4ZQR - chains B and D of the 4 polymer chains in the assembly; structure by X-ray diffraction, 1.69 A resolution.

== Chain B (and D) ==
Molecule: Inosine-5'-monophosphate dehydrogenase
From: Mycobacterium tuberculosis (strain ATCC 25618 / H37Rv)
Notes: EC 1.1.1.205; fragment: and 253-529 linked by linker (GLY GLY); chain D of this document is another copy of the same molecule, construct and numbering; everything in this record applies to it too
UniProt: P9WKI7 (IMDH_MYCTU); numbering as in UniProt; present here: 1-125, 253-529
Chain sequence (407 residues; each row starts with the number of its first residue; note: 125 numbers in that range are skipped by the numbering (no residue carries them; nothing is unmodelled there); numbers below 1 keep their minus sign (Ser-2 is residue -2)):
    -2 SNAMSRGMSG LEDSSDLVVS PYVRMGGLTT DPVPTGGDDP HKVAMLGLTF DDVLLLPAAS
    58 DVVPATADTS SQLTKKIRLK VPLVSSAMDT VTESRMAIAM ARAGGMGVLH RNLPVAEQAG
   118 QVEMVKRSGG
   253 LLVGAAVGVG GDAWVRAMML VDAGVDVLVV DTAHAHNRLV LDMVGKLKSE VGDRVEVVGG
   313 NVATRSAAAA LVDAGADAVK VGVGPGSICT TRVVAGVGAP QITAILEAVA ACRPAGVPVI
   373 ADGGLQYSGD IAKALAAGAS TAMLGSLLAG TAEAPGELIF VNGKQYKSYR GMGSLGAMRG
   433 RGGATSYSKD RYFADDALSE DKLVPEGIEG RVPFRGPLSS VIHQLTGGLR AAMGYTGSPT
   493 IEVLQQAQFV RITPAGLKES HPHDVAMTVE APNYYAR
Not modelled in the structure: -2 to 26, 432-451, 529
Differences from the reference sequence: expression tag (-2 to 0); linker (126-127)
Curated features (UniProtKB/Swiss-Prot):
  - active site: Cys341 (Thioimidate intermediate), Arg443 (Proton acceptor)
  - binding site (NAD(+)): Asp283, Asn289, Gly334 to Gly336, Thr343, Glu458
  - binding site (K(+)): Gly336, Gly338, Cys341, Glu511, Ser512, His513
  - binding site (IMP): Ser339, Asp374 to Gly376, Gly397, Ser398, Tyr421 to Gly425, Glu458
Metal / ion sites: K+ site 1: Gly336, Gly338, Cys341 (shared with Glu511(D), Ser512(D), His513(D) of chain D); K+ site 2: Glu511, Ser512, His513 (shared with 3 residues of chain C)
Residues lining bound ligands:
  - s-1,2-propanediol (PGO), molecule 1: Asp49, Thr505, Pro506, Leu509
  - s-1,2-propanediol (PGO), molecule 2: Pro61, Arg482, Ala483, Gly486, Tyr487
  - s-1,2-propanediol (PGO), molecule 3: Thr284, Ala285, His286, Asn289, Val292, Asp453
  - s-1,2-propanediol (PGO), molecule 4: Ala285, His286, Lys454, Glu458
  - s-1,2-propanediol (PGO), molecule 5: Thr505, Pro506, Ala507, Gly508
From the paper describing this entry:
  - binding site for phosphate ion: Ser339, Gly376, Gly397, Ser398, Tyr421
  - catalytic residues: Cys341, Arg443 (citing earlier work)

== Chain B / chain D interface ==
Pairs across the interface (130):
  Asp28(B) - Arg503(D)  salt bridge
  Pro29(B) - Arg317(D)
  Val30(B) - Met42(D)
  Val30(B) - Leu43(D)  hydrophobic
  Val30(B) - Arg503(D)
  Pro31(B) - Thr27(D)
  Pro31(B) - Asp28(D)
  Pro31(B) - Pro29(D)
  Pro31(B) - Met42(D)
  Pro31(B) - Leu43(D)  hydrogen bond (backbone-backbone)
  Thr32(B) - Leu43(D)
  Thr32(B) - Leu45(D)
  Thr32(B) - Thr355(D)  hydrogen bond (backbone-side chain)
  Thr32(B) - Leu358(D)
  Gly33(B) - Met42(D)
  Gly33(B) - Leu358(D)
  Gly33(B) - Glu359(D)
  Gly34(B) - Arg317(D)
  Gly34(B) - Leu358(D)
  Gly34(B) - Glu359(D)  hydrogen bond (backbone-side chain)
  Asp35(B) - Arg317(D)  salt bridge
  His38(B) - Gln500(D)  hydrogen bond (backbone-side chain)
  Lys39(B) - Ala388(D)  hydrogen bond (side chain-backbone)
  Lys39(B) - Gln497(D)  hydrogen bond (side chain-backbone)
  Lys39(B) - Gln498(D)
  Lys39(B) - Ala499(D)  hydrogen bond (side chain-backbone)
  Lys39(B) - Gln500(D)
  Lys39(B) - Phe501(D)  hydrogen bond (backbone-backbone)
  Val40(B) - Phe501(D)
  Val40(B) - Arg503(D)
  Ala41(B) - Gln500(D)
  Ala41(B) - Phe501(D)  hydrogen bond (backbone-backbone)
  Met42(B) - Val502(D)
  Met42(B) - Arg503(D)  hydrogen bond (backbone-backbone)
  Leu43(B) - Arg503(D)
  Gly44(B) - Val502(D)
  Gly44(B) - Arg503(D)  hydrogen bond (backbone-backbone)
  Gly44(B) - Ile504(D)
  Gly44(B) - Thr505(D)
  Thr46(B) - Ala507(D)
  Thr46(B) - Gly508(D)
  Thr46(B) - Glu511(D)  hydrogen bond
  Asp48(B) - Ala507(D)
  Asp49(B) - Thr505(D)  hydrogen bond
  Asp49(B) - Ala507(D)
  Ala285(B) - Tyr487(D)
  His286(B) - Pro54(D)
  His286(B) - Ala55(D)  hydrogen bond (side chain-backbone)
  His286(B) - Ser57(D)
  His286(B) - Gly486(D)
  His286(B) - Tyr487(D)  hydrogen bond (side chain-backbone)
  His288(B) - Ala55(D)
  His288(B) - Ala56(D)  hydrogen bond (side chain-backbone)
  His288(B) - Ser57(D)  hydrogen bond (backbone-backbone)
  Asn289(B) - Ser57(D)  hydrogen bond (side chain-backbone)
  Asn289(B) - Val59(D)  hydrogen bond (side chain-backbone)
  Asn289(B) - Val60(D)
  Arg290(B) - Ser57(D)  hydrogen bond (backbone-backbone)
  Arg290(B) - Asp58(D)  salt bridge
  Thr316(B) - Pro54(D)
  Gly336(B) - Glu511(D)
  Pro337(B) - Glu511(D)
  Pro337(B) - His515(D)  hydrogen bond (backbone-side chain)
  Gly338(B) - His515(D)
  Ser339(B) - Pro514(D)
  Ser339(B) - His515(D)  hydrogen bond (backbone-backbone)
  Ser339(B) - Val517(D)
  Ile340(B) - Val517(D)  hydrophobic
  Cys341(B) - Ser512(D)
  Cys341(B) - Pro514(D)
  Thr342(B) - Pro514(D)
  Thr343(B) - Tyr487(D)
  Arg344(B) - Leu51(D)
  Arg344(B) - Gly508(D)  hydrogen bond (side chain-backbone)
  Arg344(B) - Glu511(D)  salt bridge
  Arg344(B) - Ser512(D)  hydrogen bond
  Val345(B) - Tyr379(D)  hydrophobic
  Val345(B) - Gly381(D)  hydrogen bond (backbone-backbone)
  Val345(B) - Ser512(D)
  Val345(B) - His513(D)
  Val345(B) - Tyr526(D)  hydrophobic
  Val346(B) - Ser380(D)  hydrogen bond (backbone-side chain)
  Val346(B) - Gly381(D)  hydrogen bond (backbone-backbone)
  Val346(B) - Gly480(D)
  Val346(B) - Asn525(D)
  Ala347(B) - Gly381(D)
  Ala347(B) - Ala384(D)
  Ala347(B) - Gly480(D)
  Ala347(B) - Ala483(D)  hydrophobic
  Ala347(B) - Ala484(D)
  Gly348(B) - Leu51(D)
  Gly348(B) - Leu52(D)  hydrogen bond (backbone-backbone)
  Gly348(B) - Gly381(D)
  Gly348(B) - Lys385(D)
  Val349(B) - Leu52(D)
  Val349(B) - Pro54(D)  hydrophobic
  Val349(B) - Tyr487(D)  hydrophobic
  Gly350(B) - Leu51(D)
  Gly350(B) - Leu52(D)  hydrogen bond (backbone-backbone)
  Gly350(B) - Val502(D)
  Pro352(B) - Ile504(D)  hydrophobic
  Pro352(B) - Glu511(D)
  Gln353(B) - Glu511(D)  hydrogen bond (backbone-side chain)
  Gln378(B) - Asp516(D)
  Leu427(B) - Pro524(D)
  Asp453(B) - Val60(D)
  Asp453(B) - Pro61(D)
  Leu455(B) - Pro61(D)  hydrophobic
  Leu455(B) - His475(D)
  Leu455(B) - Arg482(D)
  Val456(B) - Gln476(D)
  Val456(B) - Gly479(D)
  Val456(B) - Gly480(D)
  Val456(B) - Asn525(D)
  Pro457(B) - Gln476(D)
  Pro457(B) - Pro524(D)  hydrophobic
  Pro457(B) - Asn525(D)  hydrogen bond (backbone-side chain)
  Glu458(B) - Ala483(D)
  Glu458(B) - Tyr487(D)  hydrogen bond
  Ile460(B) - Pro514(D)  hydrophobic
  Ile460(B) - Val517(D)  hydrophobic
  Ile460(B) - Met519(D)  hydrophobic
  Glu461(B) - Met519(D)
  Glu461(B) - Thr520(D)  hydrogen bond (backbone-backbone)
  Glu461(B) - Val521(D)
  Gly462(B) - Ala518(D)
  Gly462(B) - Thr520(D)
  Arg463(B) - Val517(D)
  Arg463(B) - Ala518(D)  hydrogen bond (backbone-backbone)
  Arg463(B) - Thr520(D)
Other interface residues (no listed pair), chain B (60 interface residues in all): Leu45, Phe47, Ala315, Val335, Ala351, Gly376, Gly459, Val464
Other interface residues (no listed pair), chain D (67 interface residues in all): Leu53, Ala62, Ala362, Asp382, Ala389, Thr488, Ala523

== Summary ==
60 residues of chain B and 67 residues of chain D are in contact; the contacts include 34 hydrogen bonds and 4
salt bridges. Polar pairs include Asp28(B)-Arg503(D), Asp35(B)-Arg317(D) and Arg290(B)-Asp58(D). The paper
reports catalytic residues Cys341(B) and Arg443(B); a binding site for phosphate ion at Ser339(B), Gly376(B)
and Gly397(B) among others.
Both chains are Inosine-5'-monophosphate dehydrogenase (Mycobacterium tuberculosis (strain ATCC 25618 /
H37Rv)). Entry 4ZQR (Crystal Structure of the Catalytic Domain of the Inosine Monophosphate Dehydrogenase from
Mycobacterium tuberculosis) was determined by X-ray diffraction (same publication as 4ZQM, 4ZQN, 4ZQO and
4ZQP).
